Entry 2OFA (X-ray diffraction, 1.50 A resolution); this record covers chains A and B.

# Chain A
Protein: Avidin-related protein 4/5
Source organism: Gallus gallus
UniProtKB: P56734 (AVR4_CHICK); residues 1-126 here correspond to UniProt positions 25-150 (UniProt number = residue number + 24)
Chain sequence (126 residues; each row starts with the number of its first residue):
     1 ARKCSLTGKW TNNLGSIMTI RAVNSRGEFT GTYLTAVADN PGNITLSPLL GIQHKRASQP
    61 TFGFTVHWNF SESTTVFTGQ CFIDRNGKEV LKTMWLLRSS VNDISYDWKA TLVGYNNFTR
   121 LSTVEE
Disordered / not traced: 1-2, 123-126
Differences from the reference sequence: engineered mutation Leu112 (Arg136 in P56734), Ser122 (Cys146 in P56734)
Disulfide bonds: Cys4-Cys81
UniProt features mapped onto this chain:
  - binding site (biotin): Asn12, Ser16, Tyr33, Thr35, Asp39, Ser71, Asn116
  - glycosylation (N-linked (GlcNAc...) asparagine): Asn43, Asn69, Asn117

# Chain B
Protein: Avidin-related protein 4/5
Source organism: Gallus gallus
UniProtKB: P56734 (AVR4_CHICK); residues 201-326 here correspond to UniProt positions 25-150 (UniProt number = residue number - 176)
Chain sequence (126 residues; row label = number of the first residue in the row):
   201 ARKCSLTGKW TNNLGSIMTI RAVNSRGEFT GTYLTAVADN PGNITLSPLL GIQHKRASQP
   261 TFGFTVHWNF SESTTVFTGQ CFIDRNGKEV LKTMWLLRSS VNDISYDWKA TLVGYNNFTR
   321 LSTVEE
Disordered / not traced: 201-203, 323-326
Differences from the reference sequence: engineered mutation Leu312 (Arg136 in P56734), Ser322 (Cys146 in P56734)
Disulfide bonds: Cys204-Cys281
UniProt features mapped onto this chain:
  - binding site (biotin): Asn212, Ser216, Tyr233, Thr235, Asp239, Ser271, Asn316
  - glycosylation (N-linked (GlcNAc...) asparagine): Asn243, Asn269, Asn317

# Interface between chain A and chain B
Contacting residue pairs (96; chain A residue first):
  Glu28(A) - Leu250(B)
  Leu50(A) - Glu228(B)
  Leu50(A) - Leu250(B)  hydrophobic
  Leu50(A) - Gly251(B)
  Leu50(A) - Ile252(B)  hydrophobic
  Gly51(A) - Leu250(B)
  Ile52(A) - Leu250(B)  hydrophobic
  Ile52(A) - Thr265(B)
  Ile52(A) - His267(B)
  Gln53(A) - His267(B)
  His54(A) - His267(B)
  His54(A) - Trp268(B)  hydrogen bond (side chain-backbone)
  His54(A) - Ser271(B)  hydrogen bond (side chain-backbone)
  His54(A) - Glu272(B)
  His54(A) - Ser273(B)  hydrogen bond (side chain-backbone)
  His54(A) - Thr274(B)  hydrogen bond
  Ala57(A) - Glu272(B)
  Gln59(A) - Asn302(B)  hydrogen bond (side chain-backbone)
  Thr61(A) - Glu272(B)  hydrogen bond (side chain-backbone)
  Thr61(A) - Ser273(B)
  Thr61(A) - Thr274(B)
  Thr61(A) - Arg298(B)
  Thr61(A) - Ser299(B)
  Thr61(A) - Ser300(B)
  Phe62(A) - Thr274(B)
  Gly63(A) - Thr265(B)  hydrogen bond (backbone-side chain)
  Gly63(A) - Thr274(B)
  Gly63(A) - Val276(B)
  Phe64(A) - Thr265(B)  hydrogen bond (backbone-side chain)
  Thr65(A) - Ile252(B)
  Thr65(A) - Gly263(B)  hydrogen bond (side chain-backbone)
  Thr65(A) - Phe264(B)  hydrogen bond (side chain-backbone)
  His67(A) - Ile252(B)
  His67(A) - Gln253(B)
  His67(A) - His254(B)
  Trp68(A) - His254(B)  hydrogen bond (backbone-side chain)
  Ser71(A) - His254(B)  hydrogen bond (backbone-side chain)
  Glu72(A) - His254(B)
  Glu72(A) - Ala257(B)
  Glu72(A) - Thr261(B)  hydrogen bond (backbone-side chain)
  Ser73(A) - His254(B)  hydrogen bond (backbone-side chain)
  Ser73(A) - Thr261(B)
  Thr74(A) - His254(B)  hydrogen bond
  Thr74(A) - Thr261(B)
  Thr74(A) - Phe262(B)
  Thr74(A) - Gly263(B)
  Thr74(A) - Thr278(B)
  Val76(A) - Gly263(B)
  Val76(A) - Val276(B)  hydrophobic
  Val76(A) - Phe277(B)
  Val76(A) - Thr278(B)
  Phe77(A) - Val276(B)
  Thr78(A) - Thr274(B)
  Thr78(A) - Val276(B)
  Thr78(A) - Leu296(B)
  Thr78(A) - Arg298(B)
  Gly79(A) - Arg298(B)
  Gln80(A) - Arg298(B)
  Gln80(A) - Ser299(B)
  Gln80(A) - Ser300(B)
  Gln80(A) - Val301(B)
  Phe82(A) - Arg298(B)
  Phe82(A) - Val301(B)  hydrophobic
  Phe82(A) - Asp303(B)
  Phe82(A) - Ile304(B)
  Phe82(A) - Asp307(B)
  Lys92(A) - Arg298(B)
  Lys92(A) - Ile304(B)
  Lys92(A) - Asp307(B)
  Met94(A) - Leu296(B)
  Met94(A) - Thr311(B)
  Trp95(A) - Leu296(B)
  Leu96(A) - Thr278(B)
  Leu96(A) - Met294(B)
  Leu96(A) - Trp295(B)
  Leu96(A) - Leu296(B)  hydrophobic
  Arg98(A) - Thr261(B)
  Arg98(A) - Thr278(B)
  Arg98(A) - Gly279(B)
  Arg98(A) - Gln280(B)
  Arg98(A) - Phe282(B)
  Arg98(A) - Lys292(B)
  Ser99(A) - Thr261(B)
  Ser99(A) - Gln280(B)
  Ser100(A) - Thr261(B)
  Ser100(A) - Gln280(B)
  Val101(A) - Gln280(B)
  Val101(A) - Phe282(B)  hydrophobic
  Asn102(A) - Gln259(B)  hydrogen bond (backbone-side chain)
  Asp103(A) - Phe282(B)
  Ile104(A) - Phe282(B)
  Ile104(A) - Val290(B)  hydrophobic
  Ile104(A) - Lys292(B)
  Asp107(A) - Phe282(B)
  Asp107(A) - Lys292(B)
  Thr111(A) - Met294(B)
Interface residues without a listed pair, chain A (42 interface residues in all): Pro48, Leu49, Arg56, Val90
Interface residues without a listed pair, chain B (41 interface residues in all): Pro248, Leu249

# Summary
Chain A and chain B form an interface of 42 and 41 residues respectively, with 16 hydrogen bonds. Polar
contacts include His54(A)-Trp268(B), His54(A)-Ser271(B) and His54(A)-Ser273(B). UniProt lists 7 biotin-binding
residues on chain A; 7 biotin-binding residues on chain B.
Both chains are Avidin-related protein 4/5 (Gallus gallus). Entry 2OFA (Crystal structure of apo AVR4
(R112L,C122S)) was determined by X-ray diffraction together with 2OF8, 2OF9 and 2OFB from the same study.
